Entry 7RCF (X-ray diffraction, 2.23 A resolution); this record covers chains A and B of the 3 polymer chains in the assembly.

[Chain A]
Name: I-OnuI_e-hPD1-e
Source organism: Synthetic construct
Sequence (300 residues; numbered 2 to 301; the number before each row is that of its first residue):
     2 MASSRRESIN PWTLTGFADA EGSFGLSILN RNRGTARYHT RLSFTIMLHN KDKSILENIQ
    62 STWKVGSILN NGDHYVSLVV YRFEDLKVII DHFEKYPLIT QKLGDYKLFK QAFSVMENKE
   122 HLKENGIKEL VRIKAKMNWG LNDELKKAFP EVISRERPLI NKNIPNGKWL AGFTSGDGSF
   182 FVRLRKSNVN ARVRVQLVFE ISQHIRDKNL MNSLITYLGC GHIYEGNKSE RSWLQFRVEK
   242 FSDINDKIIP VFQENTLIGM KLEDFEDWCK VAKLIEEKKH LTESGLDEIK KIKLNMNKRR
Not modelled in the structure: 2-6, 33-37
Metal / ion sites: Ca2+ site 1: Ala21, Asp178 (shared with DC14(B) of chain B; 1 residue of chain C); Ca2+ site 2: Glu22, Gly177 (shared with DC15(B) of chain B; 1 residue of chain C); Ca2+ site 3: Glu22, Asp178 (shared with DC14(B), DC15(B) of chain B; 2 residues of chain C); Na+ near Tyr218 (its only coordinating residue here)

[Chain B]
Molecule: 26-nt DNA strand
Sequence (26 nucleotides; row label = number of the first residue in the row; numbers below 1 keep their minus sign (DG-1 is residue -1)):
    -1 GGGGGCATGC AGATCCCACA GGCGCG
Metal / ion sites: Ca2+ site 1: DC14 (shared with Ala21(A), Asp178(A) of chain A; 1 residue of chain C); Ca2+ site 2: DC14, DC15 (shared with Glu22(A), Asp178(A) of chain A; 2 residues of chain C); Ca2+ site 3: DC15 (shared with Glu22(A), Gly177(A) of chain A; 1 residue of chain C)

[How chain A and chain B interact]
Contacting residue pairs - 49 pairs, chain A then chain B:
  Glu22(A) - DC15(B)  phosphate contact
  Arg32(A) - DG2(B)  base contact
  Arg32(A) - DG3(B)  hydrogen bond to the base
  Arg42(A) - DT6(B)  hydrogen bond to the base
  Met48(A) - DA9(B)  base contact
  Asn72(A) - DC8(B)  base contact
  Tyr82(A) - DC4(B)  sugar contact
  Tyr82(A) - DA5(B)  hydrogen bond to the phosphate
  Tyr82(A) - DT6(B)  base contact
  Arg83(A) - DC4(B)  phosphate contact
  Arg83(A) - DA5(B)  salt bridge to the phosphate
  Phe84(A) - DC4(B)  hydrogen bond to the phosphate
  His122(A) - DG3(B)  salt bridge to the phosphate
  Trp140(A) - DG10(B)  base contact
  Trp140(A) - DA11(B)  sugar contact
  Trp140(A) - DT12(B)  sugar contact
  Gly177(A) - DC15(B)  phosphate contact
  Asp178(A) - DC14(B)  phosphate contact
  Asp178(A) - DC15(B)  phosphate contact
  Gly179(A) - DC15(B)  sugar contact
  Gly179(A) - DA16(B)  phosphate contact
  Ser180(A) - DC15(B)  sugar contact
  Ser180(A) - DA16(B)  hydrogen bond to the phosphate
  Phe182(A) - DA16(B)  base contact
  Phe182(A) - DC17(B)  base contact
  Arg184(A) - DA18(B)  salt bridge to the phosphate
  Arg184(A) - DG19(B)  hydrogen bond to the base
  Arg186(A) - DG19(B)  base contact
  Arg186(A) - DG20(B)  hydrogen bond to the base
  Arg186(A) - DC21(B)  base contact
  Arg195(A) - DC21(B)  base contact
  Glu201(A) - DA16(B)  hydrogen bond to the base
  Glu201(A) - DC17(B)  hydrogen bond to the base
  Ser203(A) - DC14(B)  sugar contact
  Ser203(A) - DC15(B)  base contact
  Gln204(A) - DC14(B)  phosphate contact
  His205(A) - DC13(B)  phosphate contact
  His205(A) - DC14(B)  hydrogen bond to the phosphate
  Trp234(A) - DC14(B)  base contact
  Trp234(A) - DC15(B)  base contact
  Gln236(A) - DA16(B)  base contact
  Gln236(A) - DC17(B)  base contact
  Arg238(A) - DC17(B)  base contact
  Arg238(A) - DA18(B)  base contact
  Lys262(A) - DA16(B)  salt bridge to the phosphate
  Lys294(A) - DC17(B)  salt bridge to the phosphate
  Asn298(A) - DC17(B)  phosphate contact
  Arg301(A) - DA16(B)  salt bridge to the phosphate
  Arg301(A) - DC17(B)  salt bridge to the phosphate
Other interface residues (no listed pair), chain A (38 interface residues in all): His40, Thr41, Leu70, Leu123, Phe181, Val183, Leu185, Ser233, Asp265
Other interface residues (no listed pair), chain B (20 interface residues in all): DG7

[Overview]
38 residues of chain A face 20 of chain B across their interface; the contacts include 10 hydrogen bonds and 7
salt bridges. Among the polar pairs are Arg32(A)-DG3(B), Arg42(A)-DT6(B) and Arg184(A)-DG19(B). Ala21(A),
Asp178(A) and DC14(B) coordinate Ca2+ site 1.
Chain A is I-OnuI_e-hPD1-e (Synthetic construct) and chain B is a 26-nt DNA strand; the structure, Fourth
stage reengineered variant of I-OnuI with stability enhancing substitutions, was determined by X-ray
diffraction.
